7TYZ - chains A and B of the 6 polymer chains in the assembly; structure by electron microscopy, 3.51 A resolution.

== Chain A ==
Molecule: Spike glycoprotein
From: Severe acute respiratory syndrome coronavirus 2
UniProtKB: P0DTC2 (SPIKE_SARS2); residue numbers follow UniProt; this construct covers 14-1208
Sequence (1247 residues; numbered 14 to 1260; the number before each row is that of its first residue):
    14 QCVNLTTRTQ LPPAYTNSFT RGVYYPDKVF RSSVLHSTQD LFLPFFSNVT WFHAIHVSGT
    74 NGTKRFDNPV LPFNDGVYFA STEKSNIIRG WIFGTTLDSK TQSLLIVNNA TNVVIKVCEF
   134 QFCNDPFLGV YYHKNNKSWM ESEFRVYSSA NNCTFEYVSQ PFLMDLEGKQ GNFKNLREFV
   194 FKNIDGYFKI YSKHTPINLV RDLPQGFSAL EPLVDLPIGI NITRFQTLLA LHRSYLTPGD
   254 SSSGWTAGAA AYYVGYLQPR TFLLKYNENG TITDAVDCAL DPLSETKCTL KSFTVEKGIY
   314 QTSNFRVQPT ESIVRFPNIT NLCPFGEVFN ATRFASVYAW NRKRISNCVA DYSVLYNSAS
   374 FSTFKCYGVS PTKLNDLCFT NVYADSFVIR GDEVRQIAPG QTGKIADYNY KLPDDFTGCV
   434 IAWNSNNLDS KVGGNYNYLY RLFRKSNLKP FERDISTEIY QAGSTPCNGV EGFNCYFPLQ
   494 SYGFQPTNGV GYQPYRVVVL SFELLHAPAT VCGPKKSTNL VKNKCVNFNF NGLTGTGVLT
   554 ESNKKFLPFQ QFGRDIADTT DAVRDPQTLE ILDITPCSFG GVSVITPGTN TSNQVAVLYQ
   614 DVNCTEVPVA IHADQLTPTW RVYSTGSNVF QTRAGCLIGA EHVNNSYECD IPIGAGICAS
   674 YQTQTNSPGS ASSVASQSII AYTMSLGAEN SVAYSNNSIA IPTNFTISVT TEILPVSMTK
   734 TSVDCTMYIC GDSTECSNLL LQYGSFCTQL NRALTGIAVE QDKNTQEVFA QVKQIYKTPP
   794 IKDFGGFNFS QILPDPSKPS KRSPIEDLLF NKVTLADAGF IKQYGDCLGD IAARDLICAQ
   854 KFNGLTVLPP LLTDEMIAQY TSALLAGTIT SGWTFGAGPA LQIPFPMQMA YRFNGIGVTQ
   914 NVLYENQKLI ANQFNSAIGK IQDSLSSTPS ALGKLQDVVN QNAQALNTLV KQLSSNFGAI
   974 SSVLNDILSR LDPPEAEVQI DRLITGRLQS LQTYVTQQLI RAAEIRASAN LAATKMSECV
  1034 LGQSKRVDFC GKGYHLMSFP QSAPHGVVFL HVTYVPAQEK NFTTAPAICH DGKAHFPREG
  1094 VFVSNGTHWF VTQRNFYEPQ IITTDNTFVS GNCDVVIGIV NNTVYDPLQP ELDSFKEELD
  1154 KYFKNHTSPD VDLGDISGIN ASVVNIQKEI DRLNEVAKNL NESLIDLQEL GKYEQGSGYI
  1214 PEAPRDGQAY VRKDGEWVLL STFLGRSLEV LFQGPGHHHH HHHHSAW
Unresolved in the structure: 71-75, 248-255, 624-632, 679-685, 829-850, 1147-1260
Sequence notes: conflict Gly682 (Arg in P0DTC2), Ser683 (Arg in P0DTC2), Ser685 (Arg in P0DTC2); engineered mutation Pro817 (Phe in P0DTC2), Pro892 (Ala in P0DTC2), Pro899 (Ala in P0DTC2), Pro942 (Ala in P0DTC2), Pro986 (Lys in P0DTC2), Pro987 (Val in P0DTC2); expression tag (1209-1260)
UniProt features mapped onto this chain:
  - region: Asn280 to Cys301 (Putative superantigen), Arg403 to Asp405 (Integrin-binding motif), Asn448 to Phe456 (Immunodominant HLA epitope recognized by the CD8+), Pro681, Ala684 (Putative superantigen), Ser816 to Tyr837 (Fusion peptide 1), Lys835 to Phe855 (Fusion peptide 2), Asp1163 to Glu1202 (Heptad repeat 2)
  - site: Arg815, Ser816 (Cleavage)
  - glycosylation: Asn17 (N-linked (GlcNAc...) (complex) asparagine), Asn61 (N-linked (GlcNAc...) (hybrid) asparagine), Asn74 (N-linked (GlcNAc...) (complex) asparagine), Asn122 (N-linked (GlcNAc...) (hybrid) asparagine), Asn149 (N-linked (GlcNAc...) (complex) asparagine), Asn165 (N-linked (GlcNAc...) (complex) asparagine), Asn234 (N-linked (GlcNAc...) (high mannose) asparagine), Asn282 (N-linked (GlcNAc...) (complex) asparagine), Thr323 (O-linked (GalNAc) threonine), Ser325 (O-linked (HexNAc...) serine), Asn331 (N-linked (GlcNAc...) (complex) asparagine), Asn343 (N-linked (GlcNAc...) (complex) asparagine), Asn603 (N-linked (GlcNAc...) (hybrid) asparagine), Asn616 (N-linked (GlcNAc...) (complex) asparagine), Asn657 (N-linked (GlcNAc...) (complex) asparagine), Thr676 (O-linked (GlcNAc...) threonine), Thr678 (O-linked (GlcNAc...) threonine), Asn709 (N-linked (GlcNAc...) (high mannose) asparagine), Asn717 (N-linked (GlcNAc...) (hybrid) asparagine), Asn801 (N-linked (GlcNAc...) (hybrid) asparagine) and 6 more in UniProt
  - natural variant: Leu18 (L18F: In strain: Beta/B.1.351, Gamma/P.1 and 1 more), Thr19 (T19I: In strain: Omicron/BQ.1.1, Omicron/XBB.1.5 and 1 more; T19R: In strain: Delta/B.1.617.2, Omicron/BA.2 and 4 more), Thr20 (T20N: In strain: Gamma/P.1), Leu24 to Ala27 (sequence variant, change not given here; In strain: Omicron/BA.2, Omicron/BA.2.12.1 and 6 more), Pro26 (P26S: In strain: Gamma/P.1), Gln52 (Q52H: In strain: Omicron/EG.5.1), Ala67 (A67V: In strain: Eta/B.1.525, Omicron/BA.1), His69 to Val70 (deletion: In strain: Alpha/B.1.1.7, Eta/B.1.525 and 5 more), Gly75 (G75V: In strain: Lambda/C.37), Thr76 (T76I: In strain: Lambda/C.37), Asp80 (D80A: In strain: Beta/B.1.351), Val83 (V83A: In strain: Omicron/XBB.1.5, Omicron/EG.5.1), 80 further natural variant entries in UniProt
  - mutagenesis: His69 to Val70 (Increased incorporation of cleaved spike into virions), Asn121 (N121Q: Partial loss of biliverdin affinity), Arg190 (R190K: Partial loss of biliverdin affinity), Asn234 (N234Q: Increased resistance to neutralizing antibodies), Asn331 (N331Q: Reduced viral infectivity), Asn343 (N343Q: Reduced viral infectivity), Leu452 (L452R: Increased resistance to neutralizing antibodies. Decreases HLA binding to NF9 epitope. Increased binding affinity to human ACE2), Tyr453 (Y453F: Decreased HLA binding to NF9 epitope. Increased binding affinity to human ACE2), Ala475 (A475V: Increased resistance to neutralizing antibodies), Val483 (V483A: Increased resistance to neutralizing antibodies), Glu484 (E484D: Increased replication in human TMEM106B overexpressing cells), Phe490 (F490L: Increased resistance to neutralizing antibodies and human covalescent sera neutralization), 12 further mutagenesis entries in UniProt
Disulfides: Cys15-Cys136, Cys131-Cys166, Cys291-Cys301, Cys336-Cys361, Cys379-Cys432, Cys391-Cys525, Cys480-Cys488, Cys538-Cys590, Cys617-Cys649, Cys662-Cys671, Cys738-Cys760, Cys743-Cys749, Cys1032-Cys1043, Cys1082-Cys1126
Covalent attachments: N-acetylglucosamine (NAG) linked to Asn61, Asn165, Asn234, Asn282, Asn331, Asn343, Asn603, Asn616, Asn709, Asn801, Asn1074, Asn1134
Reported in the primary citation:
  - mutagenesis - K417E, G446V, G476S, T478K, F486S, F486V: decreased binding to DARPin FSR22 (chain B)
  - mutagenesis - K417E, G446V (greater than 10-fold), G476S (greater than 10-fold), F486S, F486V: decreased binding to FSR16m

== Chain B ==
Molecule: DARPin FSR22
Notes: antibody fragment or engineered binder
Sequence (225 residues; numbered -55 to 169; the number before each row is that of its first residue; numbers below 1 keep their minus sign (Met-55 is residue -55)):
   -55 MGSSHHHHHH SSGMEQKLIS EEDLDGYIPE APRDGQAYVR KDGEWVLLST FLGGGGSLQG
     5 GGGSLQGSDL GKKLLEAARA GQDDEVRILM ANGADVNACD PSGITPLHLA ADKGHLEIVE
    65 VLLKYGADVN AMDVWGRTPL HLAAFTGHLE IVEVLLKYGA DVNACDLNGY TPLHLAAGRG
   125 HLEIVEVLLK NGAGVNAQDK FGKTAFDISI DNGNEDLAEI LQSSS
Unresolved in the structure: -55 to 14

== Chain A / chain B interface ==
Residue-residue contacts - 10 pairs, chain A then chain B:
  Phe456(A) with Ser46(B); Val78(B), hydrophobic
  Glu484(A) with Phe145(B)
  Phe486(A) with Trp79(B); Tyr114(B), hydrophobic; Arg123(B)
  Asn487(A) with Arg81(B), hydrogen bond; Phe89(B)
  Tyr489(A) with Trp79(B); Arg81(B)
Interface residues without a listed pair, chain B (9 interface residues in all): Ile152
Interface features reported in the paper:
  - epitope / paratope residues, chain A: Phe456(A), Gly485(A), Phe486(A), Asn487(A), Tyr489(A)

== Overview ==
5 residues of chain A face 9 of chain B across their interface; the contacts include 1 hydrogen bond. Its one
hydrogen-bonded contact is Asn487(A)-Arg81(B). The paper reports that K417E, G446V and G476S of chain A, among
others, reduce binding to DARPin FSR22 (chain B); epitope/paratope residues Phe456(A), Gly485(A) and Phe486(A)
among others; 6 substitutions were tested in all.
Chain A is Spike glycoprotein (Severe acute respiratory syndrome coronavirus 2) and chain B is DARPin FSR22;
the structure, Cryo-EM structure of SARS-CoV-2 spike in complex with FSR22, an anti-SARS-CoV-2 DARPin, was
determined by electron microscopy, deposited together with 7TZ0.
